7RDY - chains A and C of the 8 polymer chains in the assembly; structure by electron microscopy, 3.10 A resolution.

== Chain A ==
Protein: RNA-directed RNA polymerase
From: Severe acute respiratory syndrome coronavirus 2
Notes: EC 2.7.7.48
Reference sequence: P0DTD1 (R1AB_SARS2); residues 1-932 here correspond to UniProt positions 4393-5324 (UniProt number = residue number + 4392)
Chain sequence (932 residues; row label = number of the first residue in the row):
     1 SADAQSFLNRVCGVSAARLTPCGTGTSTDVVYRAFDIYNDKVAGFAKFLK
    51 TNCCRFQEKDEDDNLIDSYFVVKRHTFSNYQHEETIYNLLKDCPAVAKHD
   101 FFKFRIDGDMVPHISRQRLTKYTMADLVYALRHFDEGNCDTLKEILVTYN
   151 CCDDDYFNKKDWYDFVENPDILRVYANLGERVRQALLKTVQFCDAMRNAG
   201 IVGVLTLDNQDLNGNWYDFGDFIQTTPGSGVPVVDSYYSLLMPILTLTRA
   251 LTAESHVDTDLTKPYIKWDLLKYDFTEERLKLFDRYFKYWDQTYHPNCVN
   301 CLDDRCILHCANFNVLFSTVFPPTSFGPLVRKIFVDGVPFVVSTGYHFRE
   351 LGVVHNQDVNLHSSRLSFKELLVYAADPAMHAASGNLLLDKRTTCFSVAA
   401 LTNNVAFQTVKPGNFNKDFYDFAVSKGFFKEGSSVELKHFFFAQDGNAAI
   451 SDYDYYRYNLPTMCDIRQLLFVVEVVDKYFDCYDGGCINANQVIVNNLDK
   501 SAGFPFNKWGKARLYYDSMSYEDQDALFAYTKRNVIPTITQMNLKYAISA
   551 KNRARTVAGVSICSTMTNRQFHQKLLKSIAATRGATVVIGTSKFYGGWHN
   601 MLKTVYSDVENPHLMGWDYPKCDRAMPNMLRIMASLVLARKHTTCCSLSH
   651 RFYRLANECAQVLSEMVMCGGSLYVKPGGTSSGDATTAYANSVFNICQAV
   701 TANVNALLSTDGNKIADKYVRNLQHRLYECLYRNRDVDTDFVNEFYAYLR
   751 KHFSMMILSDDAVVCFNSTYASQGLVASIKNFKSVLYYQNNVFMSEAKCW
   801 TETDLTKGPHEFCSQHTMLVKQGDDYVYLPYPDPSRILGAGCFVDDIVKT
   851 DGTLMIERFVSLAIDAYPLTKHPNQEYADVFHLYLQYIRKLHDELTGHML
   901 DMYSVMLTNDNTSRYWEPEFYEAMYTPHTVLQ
Unresolved in the structure: 1-2, 930-932
Ion coordination: Mg2+: Asn209, Asp218 (together with ADP); Zn2+ site 1: His295, Cys301, Cys306, Cys310; Zn2+ site 2: Cys487, His642, Cys645, Cys646
Ligand contacts:
  - chapso (1N7), molecule 1: Arg197, Gly230, Val231, Lys288, Tyr289, Asp291
  - chapso (1N7), molecule 2: Val202, Gly203, Val204, Asp221, Ile223, Val231, Val233, Arg733
  - chapso (1N7), molecule 3: Tyr903, Ser904, Val905
  - ADP (adenosine-5'-diphosphate): Phe35, Lys50, Asn52, Lys73, Arg74, His75, Asn79, Arg116, Asp208, Asn209, Tyr217, Asp218, Gly220
Curated features (UniProtKB/Swiss-Prot):
  - region: Lys545 to Arg555 (Interaction with RMP Remdesivir), Thr582 to Pro620 (RdRp Palm N-ter)
  - active site: Ser759, Asp760, Asp761
  - binding site (Mn(2+)): Asn209, Asp218
  - binding site (Zn(2+)): His295, Cys301, Cys306, Cys310, Cys487, His642, Cys645, Cys646
  - site: Gln932 (Cleavage)

== Chain C ==
Protein: Non-structural protein 7
From: Severe acute respiratory syndrome coronavirus 2
Reference sequence: P0DTD1 (R1AB_SARS2); residues 1-83 here correspond to UniProt positions 3860-3942 (UniProt number = residue number + 3859)
Chain sequence (88 residues; each row starts with the number of its first residue; numbers below 1 keep their minus sign (Gly-4 is residue -4)):
    -4 GPVDMSKMSDVKCTSVVLLSVLQQLRVESSSKLWAQCVQLHNDILLAKDT
    46 TEAFEKMVSLLSVLLSMQGAVDINKLCEEMLDNRATLQ
Unresolved in the structure: -4 to 0, 76-83
Construct notes: expression tag (-4 to 0)
Curated features (UniProtKB/Swiss-Prot):
  - site: Gln83 (Cleavage)

== How chain A and chain C interact ==
Contacting residue pairs - 31 pairs, chain A then chain C:
  Thr409(A) - Glu23(C)  hydrogen bond
  Thr409(A) - Trp29(C)
  Lys411(A) - Gln18(C)
  Pro412(A) - Leu14(C)  hydrophobic
  Pro412(A) - Ser15(C)
  Pro412(A) - His36(C)
  Gly413(A) - Val11(C)
  Gly413(A) - Ser15(C)
  Phe415(A) - Cys8(C)  hydrophobic
  Phe415(A) - Val12(C)  hydrophobic
  Tyr420(A) - Ser1(C)
  Tyr420(A) - Ser4(C)  hydrogen bond (side chain-backbone)
  Tyr420(A) - Asp5(C)  hydrogen bond
  Tyr420(A) - Cys8(C)  hydrophobic
  Phe429(A) - Ser1(C)
  Phe440(A) - Lys7(C)
  Phe440(A) - Leu40(C)  hydrophobic
  Phe441(A) - His36(C)
  Phe442(A) - Asn37(C)
  Phe442(A) - Leu40(C)  hydrophobic
  Phe442(A) - Leu41(C)  hydrophobic
  Ala443(A) - Leu14(C)  hydrophobic
  Ala443(A) - Val33(C)
  Ala443(A) - His36(C)
  Ala443(A) - Asn37(C)  hydrogen bond (backbone-side chain)
  Gln444(A) - Trp29(C)  hydrogen bond (backbone-side chain)
  Asp445(A) - Trp29(C)
  Asp445(A) - Ala30(C)
  Asp445(A) - Val33(C)
  Asn552(A) - Leu41(C)
  Phe843(A) - Val11(C)  hydrophobic
Other interface residues (no listed pair), chain A (21 interface residues in all): Val410, Val424, Lys430, Glu436, Leu437, Ala550
Other interface residues (no listed pair), chain C (19 interface residues in all): Lys43

== Overview ==
The interface between chain A and chain C involves 21 residues on one side and 19 on the other; the contacts
include 5 hydrogen bonds. Among the polar pairs are Thr409(A)-Glu23(C), Tyr420(A)-Ser4(C) and
Tyr420(A)-Asp5(C). Bound to chain A: ADP and 3 copies of chapso.
Chain A is RNA-directed RNA polymerase and chain C is Non-structural protein 7, both from Severe acute
respiratory syndrome coronavirus 2; the structure, SARS-CoV-2 replication-transcription complex bound to nsp13
helicase - nsp13(2)-RTC - engaged class, was determined by electron microscopy (same publication as 7RDX,
7RDZ, 7RE0, 7RE1, 7RE2 and 7RE3).
